7XXG - chains A and C of the 4 polymer chains in the assembly; structure by electron microscopy, 3.37 A resolution.

# Chain A
Protein: VP1
From: Echovirus E18
Amino-acid sequence (277 residues; numbered 1 to 277; the number before each row is that of its first residue):
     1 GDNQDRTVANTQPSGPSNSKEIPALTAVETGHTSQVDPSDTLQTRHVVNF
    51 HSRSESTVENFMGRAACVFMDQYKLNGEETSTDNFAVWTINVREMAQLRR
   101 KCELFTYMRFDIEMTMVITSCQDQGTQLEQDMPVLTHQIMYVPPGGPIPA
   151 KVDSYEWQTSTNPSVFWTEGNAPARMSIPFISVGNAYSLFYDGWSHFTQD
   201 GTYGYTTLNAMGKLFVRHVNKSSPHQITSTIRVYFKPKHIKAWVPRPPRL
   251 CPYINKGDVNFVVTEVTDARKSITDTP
Not modelled in the structure: 1-4, 77-80

# Chain C
Protein: VP3
From: Echovirus E18
Amino-acid sequence (239 residues; row label = number of the first residue in the row):
     1 GVPVLNTPGSTQFLTSDDFQSPSAMPQFDETPEMHIPGEVRNLMEMAEVD
    51 SVVPVNNITGKTKSMEAYQIAVGTGNTDKTKPIFSFQMDPGYSSVLKRTL
   101 LGEMLNYYAHWSGSVKLTFLFCGSAMATGKLLISYSPPGASVPSSRKDAM
   151 LGTHIIWDIGLQSSCVLCVPWISQSHYRMVQQDPYTSAGYITCWYQTNIV
   201 VPPGAPTSCDVLCFASACNDFSVRLLRDTPFMAQPGKLQ
Not modelled in the structure: 239

# Interface between chain A and chain C
Pairs across the interface - 137 pairs, chain A then chain C:
  Ala-9(A) / Asn-219(C)
  Ala-24(A) / Val-166(C)
  Leu-25(A) / Gln-162(C)
  Leu-25(A) / Ser-164(C)
  Thr-26(A) / Gln-162(C)
  Thr-26(A) / Ser-164(C)  hydrogen bond (backbone-backbone)
  Ala-27(A) / Gln-162(C)
  Val-28(A) / Leu-120(C)  hydrophobic
  Val-28(A) / Ser-164(C)
  Glu-29(A) / Leu-120(C)
  Glu-29(A) / Ser-163(C)  hydrogen bond
  Thr-33(A) / Glu-48(C)
  Thr-33(A) / Asp-50(C)
  Ser-34(A) / Lys-116(C)  hydrogen bond (backbone-side chain)
  Gln-35(A) / Lys-116(C)
  Val-36(A) / Lys-116(C)
  Asp-37(A) / Asn-219(C)
  Pro-38(A) / Cys-168(C)  hydrophobic
  Leu-42(A) / Thr-153(C)
  Leu-42(A) / Pro-170(C)  hydrophobic
  His-51(A) / Ser-112(C)
  His-51(A) / His-176(C)
  His-51(A) / Tyr-177(C)  hydrogen bond
  His-51(A) / Ser-222(C)
  Arg-53(A) / Asn-42(C)  hydrogen bond (backbone-side chain)
  Arg-53(A) / Met-44(C)
  Arg-53(A) / Glu-48(C)  salt bridge
  Arg-53(A) / Cys-218(C)
  Arg-53(A) / Asn-219(C)  hydrogen bond (side chain-backbone)
  Arg-53(A) / Asp-220(C)
  Arg-53(A) / Phe-221(C)  hydrogen bond (side chain-backbone)
  Glu-55(A) / Tyr-108(C)  hydrogen bond (backbone-side chain)
  Glu-55(A) / Arg-224(C)
  Ser-56(A) / Asn-42(C)
  Ser-56(A) / Leu-43(C)  hydrogen bond (backbone-backbone)
  Ser-56(A) / Met-44(C)
  Ser-56(A) / Tyr-108(C)
  Ser-56(A) / Val-223(C)
  Thr-57(A) / Arg-41(C)
  Thr-57(A) / Asn-42(C)
  Val-58(A) / Arg-41(C)  hydrogen bond (backbone-backbone)
  Val-58(A) / Leu-43(C)  hydrophobic
  Phe-61(A) / Leu-43(C)  hydrophobic
  Arg-64(A) / Ser-16(C)  hydrogen bond
  Arg-64(A) / Leu-226(C)
  Ala-65(A) / Phe-13(C)  hydrophobic
  Ala-65(A) / Thr-15(C)
  Glu-94(A) / Gln-234(C)
  Ala-96(A) / Gln-234(C)  hydrogen bond (backbone-side chain)
  Gln-97(A) / Asp-228(C)
  Arg-100(A) / Glu-103(C)  salt bridge
  Arg-100(A) / Tyr-107(C)  hydrogen bond
  Arg-100(A) / Met-232(C)
  Lys-101(A) / Tyr-107(C)
  Phe-105(A) / Val-40(C)  hydrophobic
  Phe-105(A) / Met-46(C)  hydrophobic
  Arg-109(A) / Glu-30(C)  salt bridge
  Arg-109(A) / Glu-33(C)  salt bridge
  Glu-113(A) / Phe-19(C)
  Glu-113(A) / Ser-21(C)
  Thr-115(A) / Phe-13(C)
  Arg-175(A) / Phe-13(C)
  Arg-175(A) / Asp-17(C)  salt bridge
  Arg-175(A) / Phe-19(C)
  Arg-175(A) / Ser-21(C)  hydrogen bond (backbone-side chain)
  Met-176(A) / Ser-21(C)
  Met-176(A) / Pro-22(C)
  Ser-177(A) / Pro-22(C)  hydrogen bond (backbone-backbone)
  Ser-177(A) / Ser-23(C)
  Ser-177(A) / Ala-24(C)  hydrogen bond (backbone-backbone)
  Pro-179(A) / Glu-30(C)
  Phe-180(A) / Phe-28(C)
  Phe-180(A) / Glu-30(C)
  Phe-180(A) / Thr-31(C)
  Ile-181(A) / Met-25(C)  hydrophobic
  Ser-182(A) / Thr-31(C)
  Gly-184(A) / Thr-31(C)
  Asn-185(A) / Thr-31(C)
  Asn-185(A) / Pro-32(C)
  Asn-185(A) / Met-34(C)
  Lys-236(A) / Thr-15(C)  hydrogen bond (side chain-backbone)
  Lys-236(A) / Asp-17(C)  salt bridge
  Lys-241(A) / Glu-33(C)  salt bridge
  Lys-241(A) / Glu-39(C)
  Ala-242(A) / Glu-39(C)
  Ala-242(A) / Val-40(C)  hydrogen bond (backbone-backbone)
  Trp-243(A) / Ile-36(C)  hydrogen bond (side chain-backbone)
  Trp-243(A) / Gly-38(C)
  Trp-243(A) / Glu-39(C)
  Val-244(A) / Gly-38(C)  hydrogen bond (backbone-backbone)
  Pro-245(A) / Val-40(C)  hydrophobic
  Pro-248(A) / Glu-103(C)
  Leu-250(A) / Arg-98(C)
  Pro-252(A) / Met-232(C)  hydrophobic
  Tyr-253(A) / Met-232(C)  hydrophobic
  Tyr-253(A) / Leu-238(C)
  Ile-254(A) / Leu-238(C)
  Val-263(A) / Lys-63(C)
  Thr-264(A) / Lys-63(C)  hydrogen bond (backbone-side chain)
  Glu-265(A) / Thr-62(C)
  Glu-265(A) / Lys-63(C)
  Val-266(A) / Pro-54(C)  hydrophobic
  Val-266(A) / Thr-62(C)  hydrogen bond (backbone-backbone)
  Val-266(A) / Tyr-68(C)
  Val-266(A) / Arg-98(C)
  Thr-267(A) / Pro-54(C)
  Thr-267(A) / Asn-57(C)
  Thr-267(A) / Thr-62(C)
  Thr-267(A) / Ser-94(C)
  Thr-267(A) / Arg-98(C)
  Asp-268(A) / Asn-57(C)
  Asp-268(A) / Ser-94(C)
  Asp-268(A) / Lys-97(C)  salt bridge
  Ala-269(A) / Asn-57(C)
  Arg-270(A) / Val-55(C)  hydrogen bond (side chain-backbone)
  Arg-270(A) / Asn-57(C)  hydrogen bond
  Arg-270(A) / Ile-58(C)
  Arg-270(A) / Thr-59(C)
  Arg-270(A) / Ser-85(C)  hydrogen bond (side chain-backbone)
  Arg-270(A) / Phe-86(C)
  Arg-270(A) / Val-95(C)
  Lys-271(A) / Ile-58(C)
  Ile-273(A) / Val-55(C)  hydrophobic
  Ile-273(A) / Ile-58(C)
  Ile-273(A) / Ile-83(C)
  Ile-273(A) / Phe-84(C)  hydrophobic
  Ile-273(A) / Ser-85(C)  hydrogen bond (backbone-backbone)
  Thr-274(A) / Pro-82(C)
  Thr-274(A) / Ile-83(C)
  Thr-274(A) / Phe-84(C)
  Thr-274(A) / Ser-85(C)
  Asp-275(A) / Ser-85(C)
  Thr-276(A) / Ser-85(C)  hydrogen bond
  Thr-276(A) / Gln-87(C)
  Thr-276(A) / Val-142(C)
  Thr-276(A) / Tyr-190(C)
  Pro-277(A) / Gln-87(C)
Other interface residues (no listed pair), chain A (83 interface residues in all): Val-8, Thr-41, Asn-49, Met-95, Arg-99, Leu-104, Tyr-107, Asp-111, Tyr-141, Ala-172, Pro-173, Ile-178, Val-183, Ala-186, Tyr-234, Lys-256, Ser-272
Other interface residues (no listed pair), chain C (88 interface residues in all): Thr-11, Pro-37, Val-49, Asn-56, Leu-100, Met-104, Thr-118, Ile-155, Trp-157, Cys-165, Phe-214, Ser-216, Thr-229, Lys-237

# Summary
83 residues of chain A and 88 residues of chain C are in contact, with 27 hydrogen bonds and 8 salt bridges.
Polar pairs include Arg-53(A)/Glu-48(C), Arg-100(A)/Glu-103(C) and Arg-109(A)/Glu-30(C).
Here chain A is VP1 and chain C is VP3, both from Echovirus E18. Entry 7XXG (Echo 18 at pH5.5) was determined
by electron microscopy together with 7XXA and 7XXJ from the same study.
